PDB entry 5TEF | X-ray diffraction, 1.95 A resolution | chain A

[Chain A]
Molecule: Gem-associated protein 5
Organism: Homo sapiens
UniProt: Q8TEQ6 (GEMI5_HUMAN); residue numbers follow UniProt; this construct covers 1-739
Sequence (758 residues; row label = number of the first residue in the row; numbers below 1 keep their minus sign (Met-18 is residue -18)):
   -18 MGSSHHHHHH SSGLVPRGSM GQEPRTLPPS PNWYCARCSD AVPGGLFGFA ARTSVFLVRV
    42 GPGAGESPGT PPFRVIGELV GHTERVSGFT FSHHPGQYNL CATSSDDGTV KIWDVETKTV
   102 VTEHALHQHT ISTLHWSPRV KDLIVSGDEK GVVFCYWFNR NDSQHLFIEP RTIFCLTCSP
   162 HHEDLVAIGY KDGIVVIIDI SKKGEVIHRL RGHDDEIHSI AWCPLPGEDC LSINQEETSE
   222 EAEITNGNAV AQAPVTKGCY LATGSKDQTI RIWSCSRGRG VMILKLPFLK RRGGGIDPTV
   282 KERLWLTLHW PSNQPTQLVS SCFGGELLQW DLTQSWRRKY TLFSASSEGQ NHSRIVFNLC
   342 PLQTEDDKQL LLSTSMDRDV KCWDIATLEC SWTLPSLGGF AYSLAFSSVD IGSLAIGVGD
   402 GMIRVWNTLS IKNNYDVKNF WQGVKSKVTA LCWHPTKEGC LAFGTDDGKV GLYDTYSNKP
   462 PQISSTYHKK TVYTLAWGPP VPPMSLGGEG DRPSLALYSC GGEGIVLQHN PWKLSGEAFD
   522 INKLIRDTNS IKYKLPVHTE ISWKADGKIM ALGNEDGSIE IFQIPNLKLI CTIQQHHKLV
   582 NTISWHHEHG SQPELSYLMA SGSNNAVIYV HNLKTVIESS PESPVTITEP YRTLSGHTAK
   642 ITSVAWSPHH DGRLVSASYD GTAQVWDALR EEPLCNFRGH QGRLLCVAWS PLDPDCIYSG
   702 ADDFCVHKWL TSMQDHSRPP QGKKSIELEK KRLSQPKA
Not modelled in the structure: -18 to 2, 210-239, 316-317, 487-494, 723-739
Sequence notes: initiating methionine (-18); expression tag (-17 to 0); variant Gln682 (Arg in Q8TEQ6)
UniProt features mapped onto this chain:
  - region: Asn13 to Tyr15 (Interaction with U4 snRNA)
  - site: Arg33 (Interaction with U4 snRNA), Arg284 (Interaction with U4 snRNA), Arg335 (Interaction with U4 snRNA), Arg359 (Interaction with U4 snRNA), Phe381 (Interaction with U4 snRNA), Trp422 (Interaction with U4 snRNA), Lys426 (Interaction with U4 snRNA), Lys470 (Interaction with U4 snRNA), Tyr474 (Interaction with U4 snRNA and with the 7-methylguanosine cap of RNA molecules), Glu556 (Interaction with U4 snRNA), Lys579 (Interaction with U4 snRNA), Lys641 (Interaction with U4 snRNA and with the 7-methylguanosine cap of RNA molecules), Tyr660 (Interaction with U4 snRNA and with the 7-methylguanosine cap of RNA molecules), Arg684 (Interaction with U4 snRNA and with the 7-methylguanosine cap of RNA molecules)
  - modified residue: Ser48 (Phosphoserine), Thr51 (Phosphothreonine), Ser624 (Phosphoserine)
  - natural variant: Ser73 (S73P: In NEDCAM; uncertain significance), His105 (H105R: In NEDCAM; uncertain significance), His162 (H162R: In NEDCAM; uncertain significance), Asp210 (D210Y: In NEDCAM; uncertain significance), Val611 (V611M: In NEDCAM; uncertain significance), Gln682 (R682Q: this construct carries the variant), Asp704 (D704E: In NEDCAM; uncertain significance)
  - mutagenesis: Trp14 (W14A: Abolishes interaction with U4 snRNA. No effect on interaction with the isolated 7-methylguanosine cap that is normally part of RNA molecules. No effect on interaction with 80S ribosomes), Tyr15 (Y15A: Abolishes interaction with U4 snRNA. No effect on interaction with the isolated 7-methylguanosine cap that is normally part of RNA molecules. No effect on interaction with 80S ribosomes), Arg33 (R33A: Abolishes interaction with U4 snRNA), Glu197 (E197A: Abolishes interaction with U4 snRNA), Lys271 to Arg273 (No effect in interaction with U4 snRNA. No effect on interaction with SMN complex), Trp286 (W286A: Abolishes interaction with U4 snRNA. Abolishes interaction with the 7-methylguanosine cap of RNA molecules. No effect on interaction with SMN complex), His290 (H290A: No effect in interaction with U4 snRNA. No effect on interaction with SMN complex), Arg335 (R335E: Abolishes interaction with U4 snRNA), Arg359 (R359A: Abolishes interaction with U4 snRNA), Phe381 (F381A: Strongly decreases interaction with U4 snRNA. No effect on interaction with the isolated 7-methylguanosine cap that is normally part of RNA molecules. Abolishes interaction with 80S ribosomes ...), Trp422 (W422E: Abolishes interaction with U4 snRNA), Tyr474 (Y474A: Abolishes interaction with the isolated 7-methylguanosine cap that is normally part of RNA molecules), 3 further mutagenesis entries in UniProt
Disulfide bonds: Cys240-Cys256
Small-molecule neighbours: mrna cap analog N7-methyl gpppg (GTG; 7-methyl-guanosine-5'-triphosphate-5'-guanosine): Tyr383, Tyr474, Thr475, Gly503, Thr540, Glu541, Leu580, Val581, Asn582, Lys641, Thr643, Tyr660, Arg684, Leu686
From the paper describing this entry:
  - binding site for mrna cap analog N7-methyl gpppg: Tyr474, Thr540, Leu580, Asn582, Lys641, Tyr660
  - mutagenesis - Y474A, K641A: abolished binding to mrna cap analog N7-methyl gpppg
  - mutagenesis - Y474A: unchanged binding to Sm site RNA
  - mutagenesis - Y474A, K641A: decreased binding to U1-tfs
  - specificity-determining residues: Tyr474
  - mutagenesis - F381A: unchanged binding to mrna cap analog N7-methyl gpppg
  - mutagenesis - F381A/Y474A (Kd > 100 uM): decreased binding to U4 pre-snRNA
  - mutagenesis - Y15A (7.5-fold), E197A (16.8-fold): decreased binding to 118AAUUUUUG125 RNA
  - mutagenesis - W14A, F381A: decreased binding to Sm site RNA
  - mutagenesis - W286A: decreased stability
  - mutagenesis - F381A: unchanged binding to m7GpppG cap

[Summary]
Bound to chain A: mrna cap analog N7-methyl gpppg. From UniProt: 17 mutagenesis sites. The paper reports a
binding site for mrna cap analog N7-methyl gpppg at Tyr474, Thr540 and Leu580 among others; Y474A and K641A
abolish binding to mrna cap analog N7-methyl gpppg; 8 substitutions were tested in all.
Chain A is Gem-associated protein 5 (Homo sapiens); the structure, Crystal structure of Gemin5 WD40 repeats in
complex with m7GpppG, was determined by X-ray diffraction together with 5GXH, 5GXI, 5TEE and 5THA from the
same study.
